PDB entry 6MAT | electron microscopy, 4.50 A resolution (low resolution: residue-level contacts below are approximate; hydrogen-bond / salt-bridge calls are withheld) | chains D and G of the 7 polymer chains in the assembly

[Chain D]
Name: Rix7 mutant
Source organism: Chaetomium thermophilum (strain DSM 1495 / CBS 144.50 / IMI 039719)
UniProt: G0RZG1 (G0RZG1_CHATD); residues 1-802 here = UniProt positions 1-802
Sequence (813 residues; numbered 1 to 813; the number before each row is that of its first residue):
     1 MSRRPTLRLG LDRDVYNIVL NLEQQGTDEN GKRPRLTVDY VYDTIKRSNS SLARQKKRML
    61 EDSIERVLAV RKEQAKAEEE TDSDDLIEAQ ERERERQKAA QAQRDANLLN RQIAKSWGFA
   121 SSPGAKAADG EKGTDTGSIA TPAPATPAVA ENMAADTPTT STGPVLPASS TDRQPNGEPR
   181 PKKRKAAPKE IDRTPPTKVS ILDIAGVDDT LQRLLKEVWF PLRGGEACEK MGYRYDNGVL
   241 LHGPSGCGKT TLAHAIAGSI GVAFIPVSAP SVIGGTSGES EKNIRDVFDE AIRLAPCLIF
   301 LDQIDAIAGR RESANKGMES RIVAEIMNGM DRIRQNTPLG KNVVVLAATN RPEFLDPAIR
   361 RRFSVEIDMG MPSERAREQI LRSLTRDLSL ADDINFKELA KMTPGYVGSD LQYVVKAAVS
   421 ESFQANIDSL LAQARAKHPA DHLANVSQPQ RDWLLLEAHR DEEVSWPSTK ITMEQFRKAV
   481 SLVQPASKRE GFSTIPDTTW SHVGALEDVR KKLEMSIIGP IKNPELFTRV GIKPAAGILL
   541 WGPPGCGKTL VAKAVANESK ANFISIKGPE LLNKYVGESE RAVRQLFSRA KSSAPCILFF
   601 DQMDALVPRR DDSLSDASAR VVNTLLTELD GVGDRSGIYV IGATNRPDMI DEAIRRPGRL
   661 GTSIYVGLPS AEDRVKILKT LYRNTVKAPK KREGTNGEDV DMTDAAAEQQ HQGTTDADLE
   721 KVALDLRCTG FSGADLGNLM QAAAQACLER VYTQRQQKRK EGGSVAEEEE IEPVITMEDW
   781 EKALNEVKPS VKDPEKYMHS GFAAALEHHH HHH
Disordered / not traced: 1-192, 687-711, 763-767, 801-813
Sequence notes: engineered mutation Gln303 (Glu in G0RZG1), Gln602 (Glu in G0RZG1); expression tag (803-813)

[Chain G]
Name: unknown protein
Source organism: Chaetomium thermophilum var. thermophilum DSM 1495
Sequence (27 residues; numbered 1 to 27; the number before each row is that of its first residue; X marks 27 residues of unknown identity (built as UNK)):
     1 XXXXXXXXXX XXXXXXXXXX XXXXXXX

[Interface between chain D and chain G]
Interface residues of chain D (facing chain G), 8 residues: Gly275, Thr276, Ser277, Lys316, Lys574, Tyr575, Val576, Ser615

[In short]
No residue of chain D is in contact with chain G.
Chain D is Rix7 mutant (Chaetomium thermophilum (strain DSM 1495 / CBS 144.50 / IMI 039719)) and chain G is
unknown protein (Chaetomium thermophilum var. thermophilum DSM 1495); the structure, Cryo-EM structure of the
essential ribosome assembly AAA-ATPase Rix7, was determined by electron microscopy.
